Entry 7QJ0 (electron microscopy, 5.32 A resolution (low resolution: residue-level contacts below are approximate; hydrogen-bond / salt-bridge calls are withheld)); this record covers chains J and L of the 16 polymer chains in the assembly.

[Chain J]
Molecule: Gamma-tubulin complex component 5
Organism: Homo sapiens
UniProt: Q96RT8 (GCP5_HUMAN); numbering as in UniProt (aligned over 1-1024)
Chain sequence (1024 residues; each row starts with the number of its first residue):
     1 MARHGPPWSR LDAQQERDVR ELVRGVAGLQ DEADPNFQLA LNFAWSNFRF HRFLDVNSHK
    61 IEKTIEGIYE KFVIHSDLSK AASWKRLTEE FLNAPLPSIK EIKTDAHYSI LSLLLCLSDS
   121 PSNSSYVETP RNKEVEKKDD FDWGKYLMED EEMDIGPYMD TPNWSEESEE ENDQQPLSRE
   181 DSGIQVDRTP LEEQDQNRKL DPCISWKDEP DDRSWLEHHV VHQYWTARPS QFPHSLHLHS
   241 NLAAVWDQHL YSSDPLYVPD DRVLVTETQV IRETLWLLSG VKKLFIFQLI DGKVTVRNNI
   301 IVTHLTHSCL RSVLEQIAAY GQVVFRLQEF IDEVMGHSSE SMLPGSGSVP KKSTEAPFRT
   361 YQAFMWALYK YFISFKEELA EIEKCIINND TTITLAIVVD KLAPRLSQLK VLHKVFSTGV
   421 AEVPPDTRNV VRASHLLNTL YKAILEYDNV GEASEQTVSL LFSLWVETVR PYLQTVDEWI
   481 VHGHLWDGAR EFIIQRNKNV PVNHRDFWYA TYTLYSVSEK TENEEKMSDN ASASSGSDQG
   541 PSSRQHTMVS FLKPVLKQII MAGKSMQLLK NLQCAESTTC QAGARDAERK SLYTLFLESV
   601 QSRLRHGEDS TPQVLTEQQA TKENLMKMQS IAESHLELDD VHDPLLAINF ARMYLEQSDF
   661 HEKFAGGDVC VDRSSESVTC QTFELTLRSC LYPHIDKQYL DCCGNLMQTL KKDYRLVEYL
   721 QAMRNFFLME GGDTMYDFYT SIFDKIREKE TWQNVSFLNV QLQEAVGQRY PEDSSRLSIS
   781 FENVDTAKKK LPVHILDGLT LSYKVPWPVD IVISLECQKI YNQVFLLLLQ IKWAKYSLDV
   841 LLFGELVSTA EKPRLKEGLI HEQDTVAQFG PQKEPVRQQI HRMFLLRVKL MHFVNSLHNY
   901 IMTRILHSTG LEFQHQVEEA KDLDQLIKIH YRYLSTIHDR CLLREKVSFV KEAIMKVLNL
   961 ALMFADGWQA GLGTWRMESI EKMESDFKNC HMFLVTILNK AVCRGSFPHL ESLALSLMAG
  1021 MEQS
Disordered / not traced: 1-209, 337-356, 389-390, 423-426, 449-454, 497-546, 573-636, 649-681, 729-732, 745-752, 765-795, 843-878, 969-978, 1002-1006, 1017-1024

[Chain L]
Molecule: Gamma-tubulin complex component 6
Organism: Homo sapiens
UniProt: Q96RT7 (GCP6_HUMAN); the construct has insertions or renumbered stretches relative to UniProt, so the offset changes along the chain: 1-608 = UniProt 1-608; 1474-1811 = UniProt 1482-1819
Chain sequence (1819 residues; each row starts with the number of its first residue; note: 865 numbers in that range are skipped by the numbering (no residue carries them; nothing is unmodelled there); a row labelled like 608A-608Z holds insertion residues (608A, then the next letters in order)):
     1 MASITQLFDD LCEALLPAAK THLGQRSVNR KRAKRSLKKV AYNALFTNLF QDETQQLQPD
    61 MSKLPARNKI LMLSFDLRVG GLGPKADRLE ELVEELEAAP CCPLLEVGSV LDLLVQLAGS
   121 GPPQVLPRKR DYFLNNKHVG RNVPYSGYDC DDLSVFEMDV QSLISREECL CHSMIQETLQ
   181 VMEAAPGTGL PTVGLFSFGD PCGDRFERDT RVSLFGALVH SRTYDMDVRL GLPPVPDNAD
   241 LSGLAIKVPP SVDQWEDEGF QSASNLTPDS QSEPSVTPDV DLWEAALTYE ASKRRCWERV
   301 GCPPGHREEP YLTEAGRDAF DKFCRLHQGE LQLLAGGVLQ APQPVLVKEC ELVKDVLNVL
   361 IGVVSATFSL CQPAQAFVVK RGVHVSGASP ESISSLLSEV AEYGTCYTRL SHFSLQPVLD
   421 SLYSKGLVFQ AFTSGLRRYL QYYRACVLST PPTLSLLTIG FLFKKLGRQL RYLAELCGVG
   481 AVLPGTCGGG PRAAFPTGVK LLSYLYQEAL HNCSNEHYPV LLSLLKTSCE PYTRFIHDWV
   541 YSGVFRDAYG EFMIQVNHEY LSFRDKLYWT HGYVLISKEV EDCVPVFLKH IAHDIYVCGK
   601 TINLLKLC
608A-608Z CPRHYLCWSDVPVPRISVIFSLEELK
609A-609Z EIEKDCAVYVGRMERVARHSSVSKEE
610A-610Z KELRMEIAKQELIAHAREAASRVLSA
611A-611Z LSDRQMSERMALDARKREQFQRLKEQ
612A-612Z FVKDQERRQAARQEELDDDFSYAREL
613A-613Z RDRERRLKSLEEELERKARQALVDHY
614A-614Z SKLSAEAARREQKALWRIQRHRLESA
615A-615Z RLRFLLEDEKHIQEMLKAVSEAHQPQ
616A-616Z EPPDVLLSVHPQVTSPGPEHPEGGQG
617A-617Z CDSGSAEQHSPAWDGWNRPGLLTPQP
618A-618Z LKPLAVGAGGRGLQQAEGARPFSDSL
619A-619Z SIGDFLPVGPGAEPSVQTGMVPLLEV
620A-620Z ALQTINLDLPPSAPGEAPAAASTQPS
621A-621Z RPQEYDFSTVLRPAVATSPAPGPLQA
622A-622Z AECSLGSSGLQLWEDSCGKMDACGSA
623A-623Z SRETLLPSHPPRRAALEEGSSQPTER
624A-624Z LFGQVSGGGLPTGDYASEIAPTRPRW
625A-625Z NTHGHVSDASIRVGENVSDVAPTQPR
626A-626Z WNTHGHVSNASISLGESVSDVAPTRP
627A-627Z RWNIHGHVSNASIRVGENVSDVAPTR
628A-628Z PRWNTHGHVSNASIRVGENVSDVAPT
629A-629Z RPRWNTHGHVSDASISLGESVSDMAP
630A-630Z ARPRWNTHGHVSDASISLGESVSDMA
631A-631Z PTRPRWNTHGHVSDTSIRVGENVSDV
632A-632Z APIRSRCNTHGHVSDASISLGEPVSD
633A-633Z VVSTRPRWNTHVPIPPPHMVLGALSP
634A-634Z EAEPNTPRPQQSPPGHTSQSALSLGA
635A-635Z QSTVLDCGPRLPVEVGPSLSSPSSGC
636A-636Z GEGSISVGENVSDVAPTQPWWPNTPG
637A-637Z DSVSEELGPGRSGDTEDLSPNWPLNS
638A-638Z QEDTAAQSSPGRGEEAEASAAEAQGG
639A-639Z EQAYLAGLAGQYHLERYPDSYESMSE
640A-640Z PPIAHLLRPVLPRAFAFPVDPQVQSA
641A-641O ADETAVQLSELLTLP
  1474 VLMKRSITAP LAAHISLVNK AAVDYFFVEL HLEAHYEALR HFLLMEDGEF AQSLSDLLFE
  1534 KLGAGQTPGE LLNPLVLNSV LSKALQCSLH GDTPHASNLS LALKYLPEVF APNAPDVLSC
  1594 LELRYKVDWP LNIVITEGCV SKYSGVFSFL LQLKLMMWAL KDVCFHLKRT ALLSHMAGSV
  1654 QFRQLQLFKH EMQHFVKVIQ GYIANQILHV TWCEFRARLA TVGDLEEIQR AHAEYLHKAV
  1714 FRGLLTEKAA PVMNVIHSIF SLVLKFRSQL ISQAWGPPGG PRGAEHPNFA LMQQSYNTFK
  1774 YYSHFLFKVV TKLVNRGYQP HLEDFLLRIN FNNYYQDA
Disordered / not traced: 1-281, 371-389, 418-424, 480-493, 557-565, 575-585, 608A-608Z, 609A-609Z, 610A-610Z, 611A-611Z, 612A-612Z, 613A-613Z, 614A-614Z, 615A-615Z, 616A-616Z, 617A-617Z, 618A-618Z, 619A-619Z, 620A-620Z, 621A-621Z, 622A-622Z, 623A-623Z, 624A-624Z, 625A-625Z, 626A-626Z, 627A-627Z, 628A-628Z, 629A-629Z, 630A-630Z, 631A-631Z, 632A-632Z, 633A-633Z, 634A-634Z, 635A-635Z, 636A-636Z, 637A-637Z, 638A-638Z, 639A-639Z, 640A-640Z, 641A-641O, 1536-1540, 1583-1587, 1645-1648, 1694-1697, 1744-1758, 1790-1791, 1808-1811

[Interface between chain J and chain L]
Pairs across the interface - 53 pairs, chain J then chain L:
  Asp211(J) - Arg325(L)
  Asp212(J) - Lys322(L)
  Asp212(J) - Arg325(L)
  Asp212(J) - Leu326(L)
  Trp215(J) - Lys322(L)
  Leu216(J) - Leu312(L)
  Leu216(J) - Lys322(L)
  His218(J) - Glu309(L)
  His219(J) - Glu309(L)
  His219(J) - Pro310(L)
  Val220(J) - Glu309(L)
  Val220(J) - Pro310(L)
  Val220(J) - Leu312(L)
  Val220(J) - Lys322(L)
  Val221(J) - Glu308(L)
  Val221(J) - Glu309(L)
  His222(J) - Leu312(L)
  Trp225(J) - Tyr311(L)
  Phe232(J) - Arg294(L)
  Phe232(J) - Glu298(L)
  Phe232(J) - His306(L)
  Pro233(J) - Arg299(L)
  Pro233(J) - His306(L)
  His234(J) - Glu298(L)
  His234(J) - Arg299(L)
  Ser235(J) - Arg299(L)
  Ser240(J) - Glu298(L)
  Ser240(J) - Arg299(L)
  Ser240(J) - Val300(L)
  Leu264(J) - Glu298(L)
  Val265(J) - Glu298(L)
  Thr266(J) - Glu298(L)
  Glu267(J) - Trp297(L)
  Thr268(J) - Arg294(L)
  Thr268(J) - Glu308(L)
  Gln269(J) - Glu308(L)
  Gln269(J) - Tyr311(L)
  Arg272(J) - Tyr311(L)
  Trp276(J) - Tyr311(L)
  Thr303(J) - Trp297(L)
  Thr303(J) - Glu298(L)
  His304(J) - Trp297(L)
  Ile386(J) - Glu308(L)
  Ile387(J) - Arg307(L)
  Ile387(J) - Glu314(L)
  Asn388(J) - Arg307(L)
  Thr391(J) - Lys293(L)
  Thr391(J) - Arg294(L)
  Thr392(J) - Lys293(L)
  Thr392(J) - Arg294(L)
  Thr392(J) - Arg295(L)
  Thr392(J) - Trp297(L)
  Thr394(J) - Trp297(L)
Other interface residues (no listed pair), chain J (34 interface residues in all): His239, Val302, Ile393
Other interface residues (no listed pair), chain L (19 interface residues in all): Gly301

[Summary]
Chain J and chain L form an interface of 34 and 19 residues respectively.
Chain J is Gamma-tubulin complex component 5 and chain L is Gamma-tubulin complex component 6, both from Homo
sapiens; the structure, Structure of recombinant human gamma-Tubulin Ring Complex 6-spoked assembly
intermediate (spokes 7-12), was determined by electron microscopy together with 7QJ1, 7QJ2, 7QJ3, 7QJ4, 7QJD
and 7QJE from the same study.
